2VDR - chains A and L of the 5 polymer chains in the assembly; structure by X-ray diffraction, 2.40 A resolution.

[Chain A]
Molecule: Integrin alpha-iib
Organism: Homo sapiens
Notes: fragment: headpiece, residues 32-483
UniProtKB: P08514 (ITA2B_HUMAN); residues 1-452 here correspond to UniProt positions 32-483 (UniProt number = residue number + 31)
Amino-acid sequence (452 residues; row label = number of the first residue in the row):
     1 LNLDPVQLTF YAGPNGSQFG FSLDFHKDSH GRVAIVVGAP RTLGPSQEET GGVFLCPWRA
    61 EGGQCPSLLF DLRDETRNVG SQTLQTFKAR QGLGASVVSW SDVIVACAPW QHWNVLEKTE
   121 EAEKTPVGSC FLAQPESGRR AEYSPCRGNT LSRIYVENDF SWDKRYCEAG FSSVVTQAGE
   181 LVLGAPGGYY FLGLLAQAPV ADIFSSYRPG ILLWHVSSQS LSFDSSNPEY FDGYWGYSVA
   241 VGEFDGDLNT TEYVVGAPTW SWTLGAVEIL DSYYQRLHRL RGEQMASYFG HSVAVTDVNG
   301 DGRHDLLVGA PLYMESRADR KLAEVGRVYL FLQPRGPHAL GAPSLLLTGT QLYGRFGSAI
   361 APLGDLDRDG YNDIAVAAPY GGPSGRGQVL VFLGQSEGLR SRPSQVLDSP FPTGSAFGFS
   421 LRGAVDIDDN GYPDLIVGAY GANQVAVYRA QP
Differences from the reference sequence: conflict Gly282 (Ala313 in P08514)
Disulfides: Cys56-Cys65, Cys107-Cys130, Cys146-Cys167
Covalent attachments: N-acetylglucosamine (NAG) linked to Asn15, Asn249
Ion coordination: Ca2+ site 1: Glu243, Asp245, Asp247, Thr250, Glu252; Ca2+ site 2: Asp297, Asn299, Asp301, Arg303, Asp305; Ca2+ site 3: Asp365, Asp367, Asp369, Tyr371, Asp373; Ca2+ site 4: Asp426, Asp428, Asn430, Tyr432, Asp434
Curated features (UniProtKB/Swiss-Prot):
  - binding site (Ca(2+)): Glu243, Asp245, Asp247, Thr250, Glu252, Asp297, Asn299, Asp301, Arg303, Asp305, Asp365, Asp367, Asp369, Tyr371, Asp373, Asp426, Asp428, Asn430, Tyr432, Asp434
  - glycosylation (N-linked (GlcNAc...) asparagine): Asn15, Asn249

[Chain L]
Molecule: Monoclonal antibody 10E5 light chain
Organism: Mus musculus
Notes: antibody fragment or engineered binder
Amino-acid sequence (214 residues; each row starts with the number of its first residue):
     1 DILMTQSPSS MSVSLGDTVS ITCHASQGIS SNIGWLQQKP GKSFMGLIYY GTNLVDGVPS
    61 RFSGSGSGAD YSLTISSLDS EDFADYYCVQ YAQLPYTFGG GTKLEIKRAD AAPTVSIFPP
   121 SSEQLTSGGA SVVCFLNNFY PKDINVKWKI DGSERQNGVL NSWTDQDSKD STYSMSSTLT
   181 LTKDEYERHN SYTCEATHKT STSPIVKSFN RNEC
Disulfides: Cys23-Cys88, Cys134-Cys194
What the authors report for this chain:
  - post-translational modification sites: Asn157

[Interface between chain A and chain L]
Contacting residue pairs (19; chain A residue first):
  Arg77(A) - Asn32(L)  hydrogen bond
  Arg77(A) - Tyr50(L)
  Arg77(A) - Tyr91(L)
  Asn78(A) - Ser30(L)
  Asn78(A) - Asn32(L)  hydrogen bond (backbone-side chain)
  Val79(A) - Asn32(L)
  Val79(A) - Tyr91(L)
  Val79(A) - Ala92(L)
  Gly80(A) - Tyr91(L)  hydrogen bond (backbone-backbone)
  Gly80(A) - Ala92(L)  hydrogen bond (backbone-backbone)
  Gly80(A) - Leu94(L)
  Ser81(A) - Ala92(L)  hydrogen bond (backbone-backbone)
  Ser81(A) - Gln93(L)
  Ser81(A) - Leu94(L)  hydrogen bond (side chain-backbone)
  Arg208(A) - Tyr49(L)
  Arg208(A) - Asn53(L)
  Pro209(A) - Tyr50(L)
  Gly210(A) - Tyr50(L)
  Ile211(A) - Tyr50(L)  hydrophobic
Also at the interface, not in a pair above, chain L (10 interface residues in all): Asp56

[Summary]
Chain A and chain L form an interface of 9 and 10 residues respectively; the contacts include 6 hydrogen
bonds. Polar contacts include Arg77(A)-Asn32(L), Asn78(A)-Asn32(L) and Ser81(A)-Leu94(L). N-acetylglucosamine
is covalently linked to Asn15(A) and Asn249(A). UniProt lists 20 Ca2+-binding residues on chain A. The paper
reports a modification site at Asn157(L).
Chain A is Integrin alpha-iib (Homo sapiens) and chain L is Monoclonal antibody 10E5 light chain (Mus
musculus); the structure, Integrin AlphaIIbBeta3 Headpiece Bound to a chimeric Fibrinogen Gamma chain peptide,
LGGAKQRGDV, was determined by X-ray diffraction (same publication as 2VC2, 2VDK, 2VDL, 2VDM, 2VDN, 2VDO, 2VDP
and 2VDQ).
